Entry 8ICK (X-ray diffraction, 2.70 A resolution); this record covers chains T and A of the 3 polymer chains in the assembly.

Chain T:
Molecule: 8-nt DNA strand
Sequence (8 nucleotides; row label = number of the first residue in the row):
     1 CATTAGAA

Chain A:
Molecule: Protein (DNA polymerase beta (e.c.2.7.7.7))
Organism: Homo sapiens
UniProt: P06746 (DPOB_HUMAN); residues 2-335 here correspond to UniProt positions 1-334 (UniProt number = residue number - 1)
Sequence (335 residues; numbered 1 to 335; the number before each row is that of its first residue):
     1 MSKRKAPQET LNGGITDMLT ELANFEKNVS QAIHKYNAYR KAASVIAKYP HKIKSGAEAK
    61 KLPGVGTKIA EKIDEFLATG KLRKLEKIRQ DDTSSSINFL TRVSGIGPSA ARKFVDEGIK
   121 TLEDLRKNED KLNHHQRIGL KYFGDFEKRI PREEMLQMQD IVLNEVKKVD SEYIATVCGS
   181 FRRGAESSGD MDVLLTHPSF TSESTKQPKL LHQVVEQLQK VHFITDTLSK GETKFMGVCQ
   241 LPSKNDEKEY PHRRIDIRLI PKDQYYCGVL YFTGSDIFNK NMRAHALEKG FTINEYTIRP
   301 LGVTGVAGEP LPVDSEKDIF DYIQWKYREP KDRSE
Unresolved in the structure: 1-8
UniProt features mapped onto this chain:
  - binding site (K(+)): Lys-61
  - binding site (Na(+)): Lys-61
Bound ions: Na+ site 1: Lys-60, Leu-62, Val-65; Na+ site 2: Thr-101, Val-103, Ile-106 (shared with 1 residue of chain P); Mn2+ site 1: Asp-190 (together with 2'-deoxyadenosine 5'-triphosphate)
Residues lining bound ligands: 2'-deoxyadenosine 5'-triphosphate (DTP): Arg-149, Gly-179, Ser-180, Arg-183, Ser-187, Ser-188, Gly-189, Asp-190

Interface between chain T and chain A:
Residue-residue contacts (9):
  DT3(T) with Lys-234(A), phosphate contact
  DT4(T) with Ser-229(A), phosphate contact; Gly-231(A), phosphate contact; Glu-232(A), hydrogen bond to the phosphate; Thr-233(A), hydrogen bond to the phosphate; Lys-234(A), hydrogen bond to the phosphate
  DA5(T) with Ser-229(A), phosphate contact; Lys-230(A), hydrogen bond to the phosphate
  DG6(T) with Asn-133(A), phosphate contact
Other interface residues (no listed pair), chain T (5 interface residues in all): DA2
Other interface residues (no listed pair), chain A (9 interface residues in all): His-134, Tyr-296

In short:
5 residues of chain T face 9 of chain A across their interface, with 4 hydrogen bonds. Among the polar pairs
are DT4(T)/Glu-232(A), DT4(T)/Thr-233(A) and DT4(T)/Lys-234(A). Ligands of chain A: 2'-deoxyadenosine
5'-triphosphate.
Chain T is an 8-nt DNA strand and chain A is Protein (DNA polymerase beta (e.c.2.7.7.7)) (Homo sapiens); the
structure, DNA polymerase beta (pol B) (e.c.2.7.7.7) complexed with seven base pairs of DNA; soaked in the
..., was determined by X-ray diffraction, deposited together with 1ZQT, 7ICE, 7ICF, 7ICG, 7ICH, 7ICI and 39
further entries.
